Entry 9DLF (electron microscopy, 2.85 A resolution); this record covers chains C and B of the 3 polymer chains in the assembly.

[Chain C]
Molecule: Arabinosyltransferase AftB
Source organism: Mycolicibacterium chubuense
Reference sequence: A0A0J6VB96 (A0A0J6VB96_MYCCU); residue numbers follow UniProt; this construct covers 1-668
Sequence (669 residues; each row starts with the number of its first residue):
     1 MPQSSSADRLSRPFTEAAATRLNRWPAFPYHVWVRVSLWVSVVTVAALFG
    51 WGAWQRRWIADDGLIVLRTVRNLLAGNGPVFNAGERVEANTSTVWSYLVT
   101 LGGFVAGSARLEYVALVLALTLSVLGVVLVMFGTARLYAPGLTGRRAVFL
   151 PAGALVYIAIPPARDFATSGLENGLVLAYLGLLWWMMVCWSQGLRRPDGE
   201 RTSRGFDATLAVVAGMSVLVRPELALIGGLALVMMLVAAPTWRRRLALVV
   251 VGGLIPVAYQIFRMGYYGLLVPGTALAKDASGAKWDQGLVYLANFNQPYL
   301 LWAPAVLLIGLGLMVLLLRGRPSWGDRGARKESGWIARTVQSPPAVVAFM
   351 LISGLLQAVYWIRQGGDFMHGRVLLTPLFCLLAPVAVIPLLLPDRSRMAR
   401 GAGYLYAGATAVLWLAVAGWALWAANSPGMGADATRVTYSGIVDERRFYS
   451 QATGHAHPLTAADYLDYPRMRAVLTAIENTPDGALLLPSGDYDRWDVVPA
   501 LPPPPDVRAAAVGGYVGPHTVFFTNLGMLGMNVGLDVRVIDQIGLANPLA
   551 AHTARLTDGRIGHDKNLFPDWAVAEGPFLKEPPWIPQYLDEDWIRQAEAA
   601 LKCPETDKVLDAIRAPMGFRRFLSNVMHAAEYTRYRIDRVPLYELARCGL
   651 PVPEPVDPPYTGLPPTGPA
Disordered / not traced: 1-28, 323-334, 658-669
Differences from the reference sequence: expression tag (669)
Residues lining bound ligands: 6OU ([(2R)-1-[2-azanylethoxy(oxidanyl)phosphoryl]oxy-3-hexadecanoyloxy-propan-2-yl] (Z)-octadec-9-enoate): L137, Y138, A305, L308, I309, G312, L316, R319, P343, P344, V347, A348, L351, I352, L355, L381, L382, P384, V385

[Chain B]
Molecule: Fab_B3 heavy chain
Source organism: Homo sapiens
Sequence (126 residues; numbered 1 to 126; the number before each row is that of its first residue):
     1 EVQLVESGGGLVQPGGSLRLSCAASGFNVSSSYIHWVRQAPGKGLEWVAS
    51 ISSYYGYTSYADSVKGRFTISADTSKNTAYLQMNSLRAEDTAVYYCARGY
   101 MYSHWVYSYGAIDYWGQGTLVTVSSA

[Chain C / chain B interface]
Pairs across the interface - 31 pairs, chain C then chain B:
  V437(C) - N28(B)
  Y439(C) - T74(B)
  Y439(C) - S75(B)
  R469(C) - H104(B)
  R469(C) - W105(B)
  P488(C) - W105(B)  hydrophobic
  P488(C) - Y107(B)  hydrogen bond (backbone-side chain)
  S489(C) - H104(B)
  G490(C) - Y102(B)
  G490(C) - S103(B)  hydrogen bond (backbone-side chain)
  G490(C) - H104(B)  hydrogen bond (backbone-backbone)
  G490(C) - W105(B)
  G490(C) - Y107(B)
  D491(C) - Y102(B)
  D491(C) - H104(B)  hydrogen bond (backbone-side chain)
  Y492(C) - H104(B)
  D493(C) - H104(B)
  F523(C) - W105(B)  hydrophobic
  Q542(C) - Y54(B)
  L556(C) - G56(B)
  T557(C) - T58(B)
  D564(C) - S53(B)
  D564(C) - G56(B)
  N566(C) - Y54(B)  hydrogen bond (side chain-backbone)
  N566(C) - Y55(B)
  L567(C) - Y55(B)
  F568(C) - Y55(B)  hydrophobic
  Y588(C) - Y107(B)
  R639(C) - Y55(B)  hydrogen bond (side chain-backbone)
  R639(C) - G56(B)
  V640(C) - Y57(B)  hydrophobic
Other interface residues (no listed pair), chain C (28 interface residues in all): Q287, T438, T524, G559, R560, K565, P569, W593
Other interface residues (no listed pair), chain B (16 interface residues in all): I51, Y109

[Summary]
The interface between chain C and chain B involves 28 residues on one side and 16 on the other, with 6
hydrogen bonds. Polar pairs include P488(C)-Y107(B), G490(C)-S103(B) and D491(C)-H104(B). Bound to chain C:
compound 6OU.
Here chain C is Arabinosyltransferase AftB (Mycolicibacterium chubuense) and chain B is Fab_B3 heavy chain
(Homo sapiens). Entry 9DLF (Arabinosyltransferase AftB in complex with Fab_B3) was determined by electron
microscopy (same publication as 9DLH, 9DM5, 9DM7 and 9MJB).
